PDB entry 7RZD | X-ray diffraction, 1.82 A resolution | chains A and C of the 3 polymer chains in the assembly

== Chain A ==
Protein: HLA class I histocompatibility antigen, B-7 alpha chain
Organism: Homo sapiens
UniProtKB: P01889 (1B07_HUMAN); residues 1-275 here correspond to UniProt positions 25-299 (UniProt number = residue number + 24)
Sequence (275 residues; row label = number of the first residue in the row):
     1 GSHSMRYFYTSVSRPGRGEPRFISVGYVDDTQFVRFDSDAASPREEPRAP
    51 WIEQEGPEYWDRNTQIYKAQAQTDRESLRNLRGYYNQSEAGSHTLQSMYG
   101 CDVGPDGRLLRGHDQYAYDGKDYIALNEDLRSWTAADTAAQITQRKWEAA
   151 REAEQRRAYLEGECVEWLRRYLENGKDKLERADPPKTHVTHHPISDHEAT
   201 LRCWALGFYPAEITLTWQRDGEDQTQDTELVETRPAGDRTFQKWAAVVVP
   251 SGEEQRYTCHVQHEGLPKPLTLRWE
Swiss-Prot annotation at these positions:
  - region: E275 (Connecting peptide)
  - motif: S77 to G83 (Bw6 motif)
  - binding site (a peptide antigen): N63, Y84, T143, K146, E152, Y159, Y171
  - glycosylation: N86 (N-linked (GlcNAc...) asparagine)
Disulfides: C101-C164, C203-C259
From the paper describing this entry:
  - conformationally variable residues (side-chain flip): I66

== Chain C ==
Protein: MLL cleavage product N320 peptide
UniProtKB: Q03164 (KMT2A_HUMAN); residues 1-9 here correspond to UniProt positions 747-755 (UniProt number = residue number + 746)
Sequence (9 residues; row label = number of the first residue in the row):
     1 EPRSPSHSM

== Chain A / chain C interface ==
Contacting residue pairs - 49 pairs, chain A then chain C:
  Y7(A) with E1(C), hydrogen bond (side chain-backbone); P2(C)
  Y9(A) with P2(C)
  R62(A) with E1(C), salt bridge; P2(C), hydrogen bond (side chain-backbone)
  N63(A) with E1(C); P2(C)
  I66(A) with P2(C); R3(C); P5(C)
  Y67(A) with P2(C)
  A69(A) with P5(C), hydrophobic
  Q70(A) with R3(C); P5(C); S6(C), hydrogen bond
  T73(A) with S6(C); H7(C); S8(C)
  E76(A) with S8(C), hydrogen bond
  S77(A) with S8(C); M9(C), hydrogen bond (side chain-backbone)
  N80(A) with S8(C); M9(C), hydrogen bond (side chain-backbone)
  L81(A) with M9(C), hydrophobic
  Y84(A) with M9(C), hydrogen bond (side chain-backbone)
  L95(A) with M9(C), hydrophobic
  Y99(A) with P2(C); R3(C), hydrogen bond (side chain-backbone)
  D114(A) with R3(C), salt bridge
  Y116(A) with R3(C), hydrogen bond; M9(C), hydrophobic
  T143(A) with M9(C), hydrogen bond (side chain-backbone)
  K146(A) with S8(C), hydrogen bond; M9(C), hydrogen bond (side chain-backbone)
  W147(A) with H7(C), hydrogen bond (side chain-backbone); S8(C), hydrogen bond (side chain-backbone); M9(C), hydrophobic
  E152(A) with S6(C); H7(C), hydrogen bond (side chain-backbone)
  Q155(A) with R3(C); S4(C), hydrogen bond (side chain-backbone)
  R156(A) with R3(C); S6(C)
  Y159(A) with E1(C), hydrogen bond (side chain-backbone); P2(C); R3(C)
  E163(A) with E1(C)
  W167(A) with E1(C), hydrogen bond
  Y171(A) with E1(C), hydrogen bond (side chain-backbone)
Other interface residues (no listed pair), chain A (34 interface residues in all): M5, E45, Y59, Y123, I124, A150
The authors on this interface:
  - interface residues, chain A: R62(A)

== Overview ==
The interface between chain A and chain C involves 34 residues on one side and 9 on the other, with 19
hydrogen bonds and 2 salt bridges. Polar pairs include R62(A)-E1(C), D114(A)-R3(C) and Y7(A)-E1(C). UniProt
lists 7 peptide antigen-binding residues on chain A. The paper reports the interface residue R62(A);
conformational variability at I66(A).
Here chain A is HLA class I histocompatibility antigen, B-7 alpha chain (Homo sapiens) and chain C is MLL
cleavage product N320 peptide. Entry 7RZD (Crystal structure of HLA-B*07:02 in complex with MLL(747-755)
peptide) was determined by X-ray diffraction, deposited together with 7RZJ, 7S79, 7S7D, 7S7E, 7S7F, 7S8A and 4
further entries.
